7ABH - chains u and z of the 16 polymer chains in the assembly; structure by electron microscopy, 4.50 A resolution (low resolution: residue-level contacts below are approximate; hydrogen-bond / salt-bridge calls are withheld).

Chain u:
Name: Splicing factor 3B subunit 1
Organism: Homo sapiens
UniProtKB: O75533 (SF3B1_HUMAN); residue numbers follow UniProt; this construct covers 1-1304
Sequence (1304 residues; each row starts with the number of its first residue):
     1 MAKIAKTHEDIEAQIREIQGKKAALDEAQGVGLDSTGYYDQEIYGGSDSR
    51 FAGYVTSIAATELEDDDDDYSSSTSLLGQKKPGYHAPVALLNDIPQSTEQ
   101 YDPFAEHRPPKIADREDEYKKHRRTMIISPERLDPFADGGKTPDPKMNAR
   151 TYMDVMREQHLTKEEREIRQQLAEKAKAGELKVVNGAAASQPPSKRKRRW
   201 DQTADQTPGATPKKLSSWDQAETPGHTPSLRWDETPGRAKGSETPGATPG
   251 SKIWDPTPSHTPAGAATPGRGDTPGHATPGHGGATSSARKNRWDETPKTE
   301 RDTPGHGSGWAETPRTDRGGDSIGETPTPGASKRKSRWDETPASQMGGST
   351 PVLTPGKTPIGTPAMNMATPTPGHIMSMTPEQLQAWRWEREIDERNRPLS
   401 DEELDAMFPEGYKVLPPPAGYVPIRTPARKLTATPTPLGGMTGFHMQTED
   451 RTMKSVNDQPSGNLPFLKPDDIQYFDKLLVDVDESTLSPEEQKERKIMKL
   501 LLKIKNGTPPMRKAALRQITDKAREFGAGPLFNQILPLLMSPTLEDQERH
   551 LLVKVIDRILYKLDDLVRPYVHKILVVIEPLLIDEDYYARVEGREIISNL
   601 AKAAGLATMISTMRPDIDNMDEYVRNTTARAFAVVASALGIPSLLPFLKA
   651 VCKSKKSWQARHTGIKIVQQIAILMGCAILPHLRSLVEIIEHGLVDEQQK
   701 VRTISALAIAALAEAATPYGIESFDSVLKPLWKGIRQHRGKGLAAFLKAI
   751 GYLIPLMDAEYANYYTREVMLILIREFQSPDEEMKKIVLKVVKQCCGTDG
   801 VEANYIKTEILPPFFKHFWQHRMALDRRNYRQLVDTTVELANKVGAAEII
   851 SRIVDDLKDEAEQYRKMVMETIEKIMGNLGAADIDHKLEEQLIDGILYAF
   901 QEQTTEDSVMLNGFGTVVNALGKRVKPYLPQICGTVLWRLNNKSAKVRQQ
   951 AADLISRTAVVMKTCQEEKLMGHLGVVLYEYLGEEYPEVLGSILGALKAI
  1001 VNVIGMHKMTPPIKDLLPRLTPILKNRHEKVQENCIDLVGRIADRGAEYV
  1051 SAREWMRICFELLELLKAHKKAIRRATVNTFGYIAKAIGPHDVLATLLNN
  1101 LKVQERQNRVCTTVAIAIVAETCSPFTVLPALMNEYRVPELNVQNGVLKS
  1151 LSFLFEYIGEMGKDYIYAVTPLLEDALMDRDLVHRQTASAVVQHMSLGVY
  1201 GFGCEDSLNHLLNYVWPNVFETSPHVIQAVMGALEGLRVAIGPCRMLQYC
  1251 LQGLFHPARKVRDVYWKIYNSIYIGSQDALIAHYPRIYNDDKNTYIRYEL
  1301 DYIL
Disordered / not traced: 1-117, 130-310, 336-393, 441-452, 486-489
Curated features (UniProtKB/Swiss-Prot):
  - region: G529 to R568 (Interaction with SF3B14), Q547 to H550 (Interaction with PHF5A), E1156, Y1157 (Interaction with PHF5A)
  - site: P469 (Interaction with RNA), Y587 (Interaction with RNA), E592 (Interaction with PHF5A), K602 (Interaction with SF3B3), C677 (Interaction with SF3B3), C1035 (Interaction with RNA), Y1049 (Interaction with RNA), L1141 (Interaction with RNA), E1205 (Interaction with SF3B3)
  - modified residue: T125 (Phosphothreonine), S129 (Phosphoserine), K141 (N6-acetyllysine), T142 (Phosphothreonine), R157 (Citrulline), S194 (Phosphoserine), T203 (Phosphothreonine), T207 (Phosphothreonine), T211 (Phosphothreonine), K214 (N6-acetyllysine), T223 (Phosphothreonine), T227 (Phosphothreonine), S229 (Phosphoserine), T235 (Phosphothreonine), T244 (Phosphothreonine), T248 (Phosphothreonine), T257 (Phosphothreonine), T261 (Phosphothreonine), T267 (Phosphothreonine), T273 (Phosphothreonine) and 22 more in UniProt
  - cross-link (Glycyl lysine isopeptide (Lys-Gly)): K214 (interchain with G-Cter in SUMO2), K413 (interchain with G-Cter in SUMO1), K430 (interchain with G-Cter in SUMO2)
  - mutagenesis: W200 (W200A: Abolishes interaction with RBM39; when associated with A-218; A-232; A-254; A-293; A-310 and A-338), W218 (W218A: Abolishes interaction with RBM39; when associated with A-200; A-232; A-254; A-293; A-310 and A-338), T223 (T223A: No effect on interaction with PPP1R8), T227 (T227A: No effect on interaction with PPP1R8), W232 (W232A: Abolishes interaction with RBM39; when associated with A-200; A-218; A-254; A-293; A-310 and A-338), T235 (T235A: No effect on interaction with PPP1R8), T244 (T244A: Slight inhibition of interaction with PPP1R8), T248 (T248A: Slight inhibition of interaction with PPP1R8), W254 (W254A: Abolishes interaction with RBM39; when associated with A-200; A-218; A-232; A-293; A-310 and A-338), T257 (T257A: No effect on interaction with PPP1R8), T261 (T261A: Slight inhibition of interaction with PPP1R8), T267 (T267A: No effect on interaction with PPP1R8), 9 further mutagenesis entries in UniProt

Chain z:
Name: Splicing factor 3B subunit 6
Organism: Homo sapiens
UniProtKB: Q9Y3B4 (SF3B6_HUMAN); residue numbers follow UniProt; this construct covers 1-125
Sequence (125 residues; numbered 1 to 125; the number before each row is that of its first residue):
     1 MAMQAAKRANIRLPPEVNRILYIRNLPYKITAEEMYDIFGKYGPIRQIRV
    51 GNTPETRGTAYVVYEDIFDAKNACDHLSGFNVCNRYLVVLYYNANRAFQK
   101 MDTKKKEEQLKLLKEKYGINTDPPK
Disordered / not traced: 1-11, 120-125

How chain u and chain z interact:
Residue-residue contacts - 19 pairs, chain u then chain z:
  I128(u) - R96(z)
  S129(u) - Q99(z)
  A406(u) - M101(z)
  M407(u) - N95(z)
  G411(u) - G51(z)
  G411(u) - T56(z)
  Y412(u) - R49(z)
  Y412(u) - V50(z)
  K413(u) - I48(z)
  K413(u) - R49(z)
  K413(u) - V50(z)
  V414(u) - I48(z)
  L415(u) - I48(z)
  P417(u) - A32(z)
  P417(u) - E33(z)
  R425(u) - P44(z)
  A428(u) - P44(z)
  M453(u) - N84(z)
  K454(u) - N84(z)
Also at the interface, not in a pair above, chain u (17 interface residues in all): Y421, S455, P537
Also at the interface, not in a pair above, chain z (19 interface residues in all): Y36, G43, I45, N52, A97, F98

Summary:
17 residues of chain u and 19 residues of chain z are in contact. Curated annotation (UniProt) lists 21
mutagenesis sites on chain u.
Here chain u is Splicing factor 3B subunit 1 and chain z is Splicing factor 3B subunit 6, both from Homo
sapiens. Entry 7ABH (Human pre-Bact-2 spliceosome (SF3b/U2 snRNP portion)) was determined by electron
microscopy, deposited together with 7AAV and 7ABF.
